Entry 7YKD (electron microscopy, 2.81 A resolution); this record covers chains B and G of the 6 polymer chains in the assembly.

== Chain B ==
Name: Guanine nucleotide-binding protein G(I)/G(S)/G(T) subunit beta-1
From: Homo sapiens
UniProt: P62873 (GBB1_HUMAN); residues 1-340 here = UniProt positions 1-340
Amino-acid sequence (340 residues; each row starts with the number of its first residue):
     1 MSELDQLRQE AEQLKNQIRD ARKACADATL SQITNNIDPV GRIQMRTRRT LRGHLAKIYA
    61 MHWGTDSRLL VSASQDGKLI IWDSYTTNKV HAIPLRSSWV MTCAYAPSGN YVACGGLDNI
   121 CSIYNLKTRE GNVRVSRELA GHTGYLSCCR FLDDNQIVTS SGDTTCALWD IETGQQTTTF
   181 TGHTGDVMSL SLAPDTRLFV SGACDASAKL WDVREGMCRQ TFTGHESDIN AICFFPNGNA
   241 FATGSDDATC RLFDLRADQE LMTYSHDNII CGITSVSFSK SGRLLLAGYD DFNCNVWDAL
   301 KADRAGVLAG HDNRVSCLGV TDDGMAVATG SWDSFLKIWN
Not modelled in the structure: 1-3
Swiss-Prot annotation at these positions:
  - modified residue: Ser-2 (N-acetylserine), His-266 (Phosphohistidine)
  - natural variant: Leu-30 (L30F: In MRD42; uncertain significance), Arg-52 (R52G: In MRD42), Gly-64 (G64V: In MRD42), Asp-76 (D76E: In MRD42; D76G: In MRD42), Gly-77 (G77S: In MRD42), Lys-78 (K78R: In MRD42), Ile-80 (I80N: In MRD42; I80T: In MRD42), His-91 (H91R: In MRD42; uncertain significance), Ala-92 (A92T: In MRD42), Pro-94 (P94S: In MRD42), Leu-95 (L95P: In MRD42), Arg-96 (R96L: In MRD42), 5 further natural variant entries in UniProt

== Chain G ==
Name: Guanine nucleotide-binding protein G(I)/G(S)/G(O) subunit gamma-2
From: Homo sapiens
UniProt: P59768 (GBG2_HUMAN); numbering as in UniProt (aligned over 1-71)
Amino-acid sequence (71 residues; numbered 1 to 71; the number before each row is that of its first residue):
     1 MASNNTASIA QARKLVEQLK MEANIDRIKV SKAAADLMAY CEAHAKEDPL LTPVPASENP
    61 FREKKFFCAI L
Not modelled in the structure: 1-7, 64-71
Swiss-Prot annotation at these positions:
  - modified residue: Ala-2 (N-acetylalanine), Cys-68 (Cysteine methyl ester)
  - lipidation: Cys-68 (S-geranylgeranyl cysteine)

== How chain B and chain G interact ==
Contacting residue pairs - 91 pairs, chain B then chain G:
  Leu-7(B) / Ile-9(G)
  Leu-7(B) / Ala-12(G)  hydrophobic
  Leu-7(B) / Arg-13(G)
  Leu-7(B) / Val-16(G)
  Glu-10(B) / Val-16(G)
  Glu-10(B) / Lys-20(G)  salt bridge
  Ala-11(B) / Leu-15(G)  hydrophobic
  Ala-11(B) / Val-16(G)
  Ala-11(B) / Leu-19(G)
  Leu-14(B) / Val-16(G)
  Leu-14(B) / Leu-19(G)  hydrophobic
  Leu-14(B) / Lys-20(G)
  Gln-17(B) / Ala-23(G)
  Ile-18(B) / Leu-19(G)
  Ile-18(B) / Glu-22(G)
  Ile-18(B) / Ala-23(G)
  Ile-18(B) / Arg-27(G)
  Ala-21(B) / Arg-27(G)
  Cys-25(B) / Arg-27(G)
  Cys-25(B) / Ile-28(G)
  Cys-25(B) / Lys-29(G)
  Cys-25(B) / Val-30(G)  hydrogen bond (backbone-backbone)
  Ala-26(B) / Val-30(G)  hydrophobic
  Asp-27(B) / Lys-29(G)
  Asp-27(B) / Ser-31(G)
  Ala-28(B) / Val-30(G)
  Leu-30(B) / Ala-34(G)  hydrophobic
  Ile-33(B) / Ala-34(G)  hydrophobic
  Ile-33(B) / Met-38(G)
  Thr-34(B) / Met-38(G)
  Ile-37(B) / Met-38(G)  hydrophobic
  Ile-37(B) / Glu-42(G)
  Val-40(B) / Leu-51(G)  hydrophobic
  Ile-43(B) / Leu-50(G)
  Ile-43(B) / Leu-51(G)
  Met-45(B) / Leu-50(G)  hydrophobic
  Arg-48(B) / Phe-61(G)
  Arg-49(B) / Phe-61(G)
  Arg-49(B) / Arg-62(G)  hydrogen bond (side chain-backbone)
  Arg-49(B) / Glu-63(G)  salt bridge
  Ser-84(B) / Phe-61(G)
  Tyr-85(B) / Pro-60(G)
  Tyr-85(B) / Phe-61(G)  hydrophobic
  Cys-218(B) / Gln-18(G)  hydrogen bond (backbone-side chain)
  Cys-218(B) / Glu-22(G)
  Arg-219(B) / Glu-22(G)
  Gln-220(B) / Glu-22(G)
  Gln-220(B) / Ile-25(G)
  Thr-221(B) / Glu-22(G)  hydrogen bond
  Phe-235(B) / Leu-37(G)  hydrophobic
  Phe-235(B) / Tyr-40(G)  hydrophobic
  Phe-235(B) / Cys-41(G)  hydrophobic
  Pro-236(B) / Tyr-40(G)
  Leu-252(B) / Leu-37(G)  hydrophobic
  Asp-254(B) / Ala-33(G)
  Arg-256(B) / Arg-27(G)
  Arg-256(B) / Ile-28(G)
  Arg-256(B) / Lys-32(G)
  Arg-256(B) / Asp-36(G)  salt bridge
  Ala-257(B) / Ile-28(G)
  Ala-257(B) / Val-30(G)  hydrophobic
  Asp-258(B) / Arg-27(G)  salt bridge
  Gln-259(B) / Val-30(G)
  Leu-261(B) / Val-30(G)  hydrophobic
  Leu-261(B) / Leu-37(G)  hydrophobic
  Ser-279(B) / Asp-48(G)  hydrogen bond
  Lys-280(B) / Glu-47(G)
  Lys-280(B) / Asp-48(G)
  Ser-281(B) / Tyr-40(G)
  Ser-281(B) / Cys-41(G)  hydrogen bond (side chain-backbone)
  Ser-281(B) / His-44(G)
  Ser-281(B) / Ala-45(G)
  Ser-281(B) / Asp-48(G)  hydrogen bond (backbone-side chain)
  Gly-282(B) / Cys-41(G)  hydrogen bond (backbone-side chain)
  Arg-283(B) / Cys-41(G)
  Arg-283(B) / Leu-51(G)
  Leu-284(B) / Leu-51(G)  hydrophobic
  Leu-300(B) / Met-38(G)  hydrophobic
  Leu-300(B) / Cys-41(G)  hydrophobic
  Asp-323(B) / Pro-49(G)
  Gly-324(B) / Pro-49(G)
  Gly-324(B) / Leu-50(G)
  Met-325(B) / Pro-49(G)  hydrophobic
  Met-325(B) / Leu-50(G)
  Met-325(B) / Pro-60(G)
  Ala-326(B) / Phe-61(G)  hydrophobic
  Val-327(B) / Leu-50(G)  hydrophobic
  Ile-338(B) / Phe-61(G)  hydrophobic
  Asn-340(B) / Leu-50(G)
  Asn-340(B) / Asn-59(G)  hydrogen bond
  Asn-340(B) / Phe-61(G)
Other interface residues (no listed pair), chain B (55 interface residues in all): Lys-15, Arg-22, Trp-63, Asn-237, Ala-240, Val-320
Other interface residues (no listed pair), chain G (41 interface residues in all): Asp-26, Ala-35, Val-54, Glu-58

== In short ==
55 residues of chain B and 41 residues of chain G are in contact, with 9 hydrogen bonds and 4 salt bridges.
Polar contacts include Glu-10(B)/Lys-20(G), Arg-49(B)/Glu-63(G) and Arg-256(B)/Asp-36(G).
Chain B is Guanine nucleotide-binding protein G(I)/G(S)/G(T) subunit beta-1 and chain G is Guanine
nucleotide-binding protein G(I)/G(S)/G(O) subunit gamma-2, both from Homo sapiens; the structure, Cryo-EM
structure of the human chemerin receptor 1 complex with the C-terminal nonapeptide of chemerin, was determined
by electron microscopy.
